PDB entry 6QCT | electron microscopy, 3.20 A resolution | chains A and V of the 6 polymer chains in the assembly

# Chain A
Molecule: Polymerase acidic protein
Source organism: Influenza B virus (B/Memphis/13/2003)
Notes: EC 3.1.-.-
Reference sequence: Q5V8Z9 (Q5V8Z9_9INFB); residues 1-726 here = UniProt positions 1-726
Sequence (751 residues; each row starts with the number of its first residue; numbers below 1 keep their minus sign (Gly-13 is residue -13)):
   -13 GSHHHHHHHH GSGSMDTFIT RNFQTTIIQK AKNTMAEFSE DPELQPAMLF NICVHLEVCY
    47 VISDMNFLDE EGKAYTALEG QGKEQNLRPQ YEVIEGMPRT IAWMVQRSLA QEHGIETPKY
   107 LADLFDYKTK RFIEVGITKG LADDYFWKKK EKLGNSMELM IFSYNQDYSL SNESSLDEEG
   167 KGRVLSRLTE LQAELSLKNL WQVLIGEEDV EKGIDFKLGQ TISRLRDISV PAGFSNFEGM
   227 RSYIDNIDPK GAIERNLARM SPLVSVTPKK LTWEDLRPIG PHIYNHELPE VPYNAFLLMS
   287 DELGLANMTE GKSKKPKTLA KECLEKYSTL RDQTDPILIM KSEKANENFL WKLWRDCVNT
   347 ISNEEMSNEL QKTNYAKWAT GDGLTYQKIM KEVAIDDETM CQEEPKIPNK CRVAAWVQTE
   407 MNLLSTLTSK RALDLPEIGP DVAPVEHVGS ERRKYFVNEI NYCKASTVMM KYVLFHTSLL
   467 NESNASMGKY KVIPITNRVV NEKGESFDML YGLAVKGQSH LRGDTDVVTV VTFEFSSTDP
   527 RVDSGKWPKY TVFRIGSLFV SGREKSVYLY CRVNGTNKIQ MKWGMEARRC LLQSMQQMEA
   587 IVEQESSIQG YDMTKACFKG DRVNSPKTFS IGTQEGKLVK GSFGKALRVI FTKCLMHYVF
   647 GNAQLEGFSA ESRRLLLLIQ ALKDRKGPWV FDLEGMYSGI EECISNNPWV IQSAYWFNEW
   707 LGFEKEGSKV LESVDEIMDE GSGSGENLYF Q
Disordered / not traced: -13 to 0, 723-737
Construct notes: expression tag (-13 to 0, 727-737)
Metal / ion sites: Mg2+: Glu81, Asp109
From the paper describing this entry:
  - binding site for 5 end (chain V): His506

# Chain V
Molecule: 5 end
Sequence (14 nucleotides; each row starts with the number of its first residue):
     1 AGUAGUAACA AGAG
Disordered / not traced: 14

# Interface between chain A and chain V
Pairs across the interface - 38 pairs, chain A then chain V:
  Lys330(A) - A1(V)  salt bridge to the phosphate
  Ala365(A) - A1(V)  base contact
  Thr366(A) - A1(V)  base contact
  Gly367(A) - A1(V)  base contact
  Gly367(A) - A10(V)  hydrogen bond to the sugar
  Gly367(A) - A11(V)  phosphate contact
  Asp368(A) - A11(V)  phosphate contact
  Gly369(A) - A11(V)  hydrogen bond to the phosphate
  Leu370(A) - A1(V)  base contact
  Leu370(A) - A10(V)  hydrogen bond to the base
  Leu370(A) - A11(V)  hydrogen bond to the phosphate
  Thr371(A) - A10(V)  hydrogen bond to the phosphate
  Thr371(A) - A11(V)  hydrogen bond to the phosphate
  Tyr372(A) - A10(V)  base contact
  Lys374(A) - C9(V)  salt bridge to the phosphate
  Pro391(A) - U6(V)  sugar contact
  Lys392(A) - A4(V)  base contact
  Lys392(A) - G5(V)  base contact
  Ile393(A) - U6(V)  base contact
  Pro394(A) - G5(V)  base contact
  His506(A) - A11(V)  stacking on the base
  Arg508(A) - A11(V)  hydrogen bond to the base
  Arg508(A) - G12(V)  sugar contact
  Arg508(A) - A13(V)  hydrogen bond to the base
  Asp512(A) - C9(V)  sugar contact
  Val513(A) - U3(V)  base contact
  Val513(A) - C9(V)  hydrogen bond to the sugar
  Thr515(A) - A1(V)  base contact
  Arg558(A) - U3(V)  salt bridge to the phosphate
  Val559(A) - A1(V)  base contact
  Val559(A) - G2(V)  phosphate contact
  Asn560(A) - G2(V)  sugar contact
  Asn560(A) - U3(V)  sugar contact
  Gly561(A) - G2(V)  sugar contact
  Gly561(A) - U3(V)  sugar contact
  Gln566(A) - A4(V)  phosphate contact
  Asn648(A) - G5(V)  base contact
  Asn692(A) - G5(V)  hydrogen bond to the base
Also at the interface, not in a pair above, chain A (33 interface residues in all): Asn280, Trp364, Gln504, Gly509, Lys535, Thr562, Gln650

# In short
33 residues of chain A and 11 residues of chain V are in contact; the contacts include 10 hydrogen bonds, 3
salt bridges and 1 aromatic stacking contact. Among the polar pairs are Leu370(A)-A10(V), Arg508(A)-A11(V) and
Arg508(A)-A13(V). Glu81(A) and Asp109(A) coordinate Mg2+. From the paper: a binding site for 5 end (chain V)
at His506(A).
Here chain A is Polymerase acidic protein (Influenza B virus (B/Memphis/13/2003)) and chain V is 5 end. Entry
6QCT (Influenza B polymerase elongation complex) was determined by electron microscopy (same publication as
6QCS, 6QCV, 6QCW and 6QCX).
